PDB entry 8VJI | electron microscopy, 3.30 A resolution | chains G and a of the 14 polymer chains in the assembly

# Chain G
Name: Major capsid protein
Source organism: Chivirus chi
Reference sequence: M9NUS8 (M9NUS8_9CAUD); residues 1-354 here = UniProt positions 1-354
Amino-acid sequence (354 residues; each row starts with the number of its first residue):
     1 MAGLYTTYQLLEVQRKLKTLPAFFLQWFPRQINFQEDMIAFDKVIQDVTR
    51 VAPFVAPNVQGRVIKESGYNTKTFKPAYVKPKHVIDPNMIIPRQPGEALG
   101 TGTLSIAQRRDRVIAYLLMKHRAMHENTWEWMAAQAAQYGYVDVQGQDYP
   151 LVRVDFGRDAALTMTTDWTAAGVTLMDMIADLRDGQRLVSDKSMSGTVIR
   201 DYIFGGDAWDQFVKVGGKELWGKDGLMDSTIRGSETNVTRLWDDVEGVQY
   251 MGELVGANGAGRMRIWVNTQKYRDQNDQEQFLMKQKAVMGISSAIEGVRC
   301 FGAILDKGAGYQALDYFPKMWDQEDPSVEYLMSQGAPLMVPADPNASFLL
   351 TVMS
Disordered / not traced: 1-3, 218-236

# Chain a
Name: Decorator protein D
Source organism: Chivirus chi
Reference sequence: M9NSZ8 (M9NSZ8_9CAUD); residue numbers follow UniProt; this construct covers 1-139
Amino-acid sequence (139 residues; numbered 1 to 139; the number before each row is that of its first residue):
     1 MNLLTMMAATSLPNYLAGNGDLGSWEPTQIFAGEADIVTEGGAAGADIEI
    51 YQVIAKNAAGAMVPHDPTATTGTSPDEVPAPQSVAIGIAAQPAKSGQNVP
   101 YYIGGVFNHAALGWHASLDTLAKRQAVFDRTNIHIGNLY
Disordered / not traced: 1-9, 71-76

# Interface between chain G and chain a
Pairs across the interface (49; chain G residue first):
  Arg50(G) - Tyr139(a)  hydrogen bond (side chain-backbone)
  Val51(G) - Tyr139(a)  hydrogen bond (backbone-side chain)
  Ala52(G) - Tyr139(a)
  Pro53(G) - Tyr139(a)
  Arg62(G) - Asn137(a)  hydrogen bond (side chain-backbone)
  Arg62(G) - Tyr139(a)
  Val63(G) - Ala32(a)
  Val63(G) - Gly33(a)
  Val63(G) - Leu138(a)
  Val63(G) - Tyr139(a)  hydrogen bond (backbone-backbone)
  Ile64(G) - Gln29(a)  hydrogen bond (backbone-side chain)
  Ile64(G) - Tyr139(a)  hydrophobic
  Lys65(G) - Gln29(a)
  Lys65(G) - Leu138(a)
  Lys65(G) - Tyr139(a)
  Glu66(G) - Gln29(a)  hydrogen bond (backbone-side chain)
  Ser67(G) - Glu26(a)
  Ser67(G) - Pro27(a)
  Gly68(G) - Trp25(a)
  Gly68(G) - Glu26(a)  hydrogen bond (backbone-side chain)
  Gly68(G) - Pro27(a)
  Tyr69(G) - Gly23(a)
  Tyr69(G) - Ser24(a)
  Tyr69(G) - Trp25(a)  hydrogen bond (backbone-backbone)
  Tyr69(G) - Glu26(a)  hydrogen bond (backbone-side chain)
  Asn70(G) - Gly23(a)
  Asn70(G) - Ser24(a)
  Thr71(G) - Asp21(a)
  Thr71(G) - Leu22(a)  hydrogen bond (backbone-backbone)
  Thr71(G) - Gly23(a)  hydrogen bond (backbone-backbone)
  Lys72(G) - Gly20(a)
  Thr73(G) - Asn19(a)
  Thr73(G) - Gly20(a)  hydrogen bond (backbone-backbone)
  Thr73(G) - Leu22(a)
  Phe74(G) - Gly18(a)
  Phe74(G) - Asn19(a)
  Lys75(G) - Asn14(a)  hydrogen bond (side chain-backbone)
  Lys75(G) - Leu16(a)
  Lys75(G) - Ala17(a)
  Lys75(G) - Gly18(a)  hydrogen bond (backbone-backbone)
  Pro76(G) - Ala17(a)
  Ala77(G) - Ala17(a)
  Tyr149(G) - Leu16(a)
  Tyr149(G) - Ala17(a)  hydrogen bond (side chain-backbone)
  Val152(G) - Leu16(a)  hydrophobic
  Val152(G) - Ala17(a)
  Val154(G) - Ala17(a)  hydrophobic
  Asp155(G) - Asn19(a)  hydrogen bond (backbone-side chain)
  Leu305(G) - Tyr15(a)  hydrophobic
Also at the interface, not in a pair above, chain G (27 interface residues in all): Val144, Pro150
Also at the interface, not in a pair above, chain a (21 interface residues in all): Phe31

# In short
Chain G and chain a form an interface of 27 and 21 residues respectively, with 16 hydrogen bonds. Polar pairs
include Arg50(G)-Tyr139(a), Val51(G)-Tyr139(a) and Arg62(G)-Asn137(a).
Here chain G is Major capsid protein and chain a is Decorator protein D, both from Chivirus chi. Entry 8VJI
(Cryo-EM of capsid of bacteriophage Chi) was determined by electron microscopy (same publication as 8VHX, 8VJA
and 8VJH).
